Entry 3TSU (X-ray diffraction, 1.92 A resolution); this record covers chain A.

Chain A:
Molecule: Transcriptional regulatory protein
Organism: Escherichia coli
Notes: EC 2.1.3.-
Reference sequence: Q7ABC4 (Q7ABC4_ECO57); residue numbers follow UniProt; this construct covers 92-746
Sequence (657 residues; numbered 90 to 746; the number before each row is that of its first residue):
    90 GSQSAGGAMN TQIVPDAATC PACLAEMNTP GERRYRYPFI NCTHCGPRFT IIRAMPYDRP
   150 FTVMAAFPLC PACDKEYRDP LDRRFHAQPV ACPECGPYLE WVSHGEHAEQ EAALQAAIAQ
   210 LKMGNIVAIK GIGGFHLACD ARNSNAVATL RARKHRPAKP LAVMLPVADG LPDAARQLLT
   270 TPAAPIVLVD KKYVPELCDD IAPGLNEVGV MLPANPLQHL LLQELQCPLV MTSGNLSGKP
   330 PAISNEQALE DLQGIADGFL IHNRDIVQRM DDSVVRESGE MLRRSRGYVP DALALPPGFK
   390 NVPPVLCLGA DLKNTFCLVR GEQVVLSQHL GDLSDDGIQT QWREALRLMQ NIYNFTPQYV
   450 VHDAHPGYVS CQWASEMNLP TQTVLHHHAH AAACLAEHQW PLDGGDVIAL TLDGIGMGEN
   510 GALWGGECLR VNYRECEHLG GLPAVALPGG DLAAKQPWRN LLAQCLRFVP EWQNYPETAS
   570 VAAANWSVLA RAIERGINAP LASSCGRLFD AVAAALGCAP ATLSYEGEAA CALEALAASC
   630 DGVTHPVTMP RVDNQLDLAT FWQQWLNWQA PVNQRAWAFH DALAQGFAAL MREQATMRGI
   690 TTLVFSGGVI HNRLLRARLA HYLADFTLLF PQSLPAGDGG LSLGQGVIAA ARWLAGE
Disordered / not traced: 90-100
Sequence notes: expression tag (90-91); conflict A571 (Gln in Q7ABC4), A572 (Gln in Q7ABC4), A573 (Gln in Q7ABC4)
Metal / ion sites: Zn2+ site 1: C109, C112, C131, C134; Zn2+ site 2: C159, C162, C181, C184; Mg2+ near Y282 (its only coordinating residue here); Zn2+ site 3: H475, H479, D502, D727 (together with ADP)
Small-molecule neighbours:
  - ADP (adenosine-5'-diphosphate): K402, H475, H479, D502, G503, I504, G595, R596, F598, E615, G616, A619, C620, E623, G696, G697, V698, N701, G726, D727
  - AMP-PNP (ANP; phosphoaminophosphonic acid-adenylate ester): K243, R245, K248, P249, L250, A251, I275, L277, A291, E296, V297, G298, T321, S322, N324, S326, G327, K328, P330, R358, D360, V363, R372
Reported in the primary citation:
  - binding site for AMP-PNP: K243, R245, P249, L277, T321, S322, N324, R372
  - mutagenesis - G697A, G697V: unchanged expression
  - mutagenesis - K243Q/R245Q, G298M, H475Q/H479Q: abolished catalytic activity
  - mutagenesis - G697A (85%-90%), G697V (85%-90%): decreased catalytic activity

Summary:
Bound to chain A: ADP and AMP-PNP. C109, C112, C131 and C134 form the Zn2+ site 1. C159, C162, C181 and C184
form the Zn2+ site 2. From the paper: a binding site for AMP-PNP at K243, R245 and P249 among others;
K243Q/R245Q, G298M and H475Q/H479Q abolish catalytic activity; 5 substitutions were tested in all.
Chain A is Transcriptional regulatory protein (Escherichia coli); the structure, Crystal structure of E. coli
HypF with AMP-PNP and carbamoyl phosphate, was determined by X-ray diffraction (same publication as 3TSP,
3TSQ, 3TTC, 3TTD and 3TTF).
